Entry 7Q2Y (electron microscopy, 3.00 A resolution); this record covers chains C and D of the 6 polymer chains in the assembly.

Chain C:
Molecule: Condensin complex subunit 2
From: Saccharomyces cerevisiae S288C
Reference sequence: P38170 (CND2_YEAST); numbering as in UniProt (aligned over 1-754)
Sequence (754 residues; numbered 1 to 754; the number before each row is that of its first residue):
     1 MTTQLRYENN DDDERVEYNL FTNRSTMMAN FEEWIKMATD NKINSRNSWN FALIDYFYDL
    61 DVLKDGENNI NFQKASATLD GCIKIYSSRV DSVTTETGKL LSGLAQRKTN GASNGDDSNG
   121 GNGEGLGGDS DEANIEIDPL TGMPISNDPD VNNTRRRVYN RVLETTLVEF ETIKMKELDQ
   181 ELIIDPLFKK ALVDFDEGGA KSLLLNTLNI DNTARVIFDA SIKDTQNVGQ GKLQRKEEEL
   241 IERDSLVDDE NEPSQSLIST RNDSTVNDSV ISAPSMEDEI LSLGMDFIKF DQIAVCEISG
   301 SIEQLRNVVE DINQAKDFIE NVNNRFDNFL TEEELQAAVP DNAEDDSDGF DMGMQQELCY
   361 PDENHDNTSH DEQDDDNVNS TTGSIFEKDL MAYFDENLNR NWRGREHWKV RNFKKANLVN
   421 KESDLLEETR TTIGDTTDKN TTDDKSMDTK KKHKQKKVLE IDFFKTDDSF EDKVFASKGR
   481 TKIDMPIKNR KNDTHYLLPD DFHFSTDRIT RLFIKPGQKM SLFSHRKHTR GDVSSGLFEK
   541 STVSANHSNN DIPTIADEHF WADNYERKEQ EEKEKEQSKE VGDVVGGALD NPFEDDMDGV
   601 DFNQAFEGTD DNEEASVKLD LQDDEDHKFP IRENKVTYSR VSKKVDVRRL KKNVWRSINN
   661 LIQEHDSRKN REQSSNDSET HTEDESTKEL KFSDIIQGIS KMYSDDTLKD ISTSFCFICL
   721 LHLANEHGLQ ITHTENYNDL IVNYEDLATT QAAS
Not modelled in the structure: 1-21, 107-163, 177-183, 223-274, 324-634, 669-686, 748-754
Swiss-Prot annotation at these positions:
  - modified residue (Phosphoserine): S245, S548

Chain D:
Molecule: Condensin complex subunit 1
From: Saccharomyces cerevisiae S288C
Reference sequence: Q06156 (CND1_YEAST); residues 1-1176 here = UniProt positions 1-1176
Sequence (1176 residues; numbered 1 to 1176; the number before each row is that of its first residue):
     1 MSGFSLSEYL TKFQTTDRES YPRLQDPSRE LNVIIDQLAV SPEQIDASPD SLEALIDLCH
    61 DFPHLTPKLQ TQLSYLISSS LSNLSKDIKA NLSSNVNFTE IGGLIPQWKR HLEEYGYLIQ
   121 VLLTFLQDEL HKVSSQSTNL NRSAKNSKND SANVELFKRD CNQMENLLES ITKLLEINLS
   181 KIFQTTPEKD LFIGLFTRPL FVLLEIEPVT KVSSLKMFIQ RILAMCVKNH GQSSSIQSSL
   241 MTNLTYFLHL SVFNAELLKL LNDEYNYPQL TEDILKEIST RVFNAKDTTG PKAISNFLIK
   301 LSELSPGIML RQMNLVITLL NNSSITLRCS VVEACGNIVA ELAQDPQTME HYKQQIAVLI
   361 ELLEERFQDS NPYVRTKAIQ GCSKICDLSS KFNKSKAKFT SLAVRSLQDR SSLVRRNSVK
   421 LLSKLLLKHP FKAIHGSQLR LSEWEEYLKG SESQLNSTLK KVESQETLND TIERSLIEEE
   481 VEQDEGQCRT ELEGSFNKSA ELSRIENEVE NINATNTSVL MKLKLMIVYY KDAISFIKEI
   541 HKSIELISNL LFSKNRNEVL ESMDFLVLAD AFDIELSEFG IKKMLHLVWM KGTNDEGTSI
   601 SVHLIECYKQ LFLTAPDSCN MQEKAAHIAK NLINLSIGAS IADLASLEQL LGMMYEQKLI
   661 DQHVINILWA IYNSASKASM QKEQNVNNRD SEKGFSKEQI HGSIIILGML SLADNEIALK
   721 GLESLLNIGL GAVGLKDLTL CRYSCLALER MVPKRSTIIT KAINQELEDV AVKKLYAIII
   781 NYTKDNEYYP MCEQALSALF TISSKPDILA TDLIREKTMM TFGKPEEEDS ILSLEQSSRV
   841 VSLSQLLFIV GQVAIKTLVY LEKCEAEFKK RKIEAETRNG KVKNQGADVT NTTQDNGGDK
   901 ELEMIGGTNE DDFTDAIQFV KENELLFGEK SILGKFCPIV EEIVSNSSRF SDPMLQRTAT
   961 LCLEKLMCLS SKYCEKSLPL LITVMEKSPD PTIRSNAVLG LGDMAVCFNN LVDENTDYLY
  1021 RRLHDENLMV QRTCLMTVTF LILAGQVKVK GQLGEMAKCL DNPDQGISDM CRLFFTELAS
  1081 KDNAIYNGFI DIFSNLSSDD LLGKESFKKI IKFLLTFIDK ERHQKQLNEK LVGRLRKCET
  1141 QKQWDDIAFV LNNLPYKNED VTALLEQGFK VVSAKE
Not modelled in the structure: 1-5, 17-25, 40-49, 93-101, 136-152, 456-516, 592-598, 677-693, 754-762, 825-836, 875-908, 1167-1176
Swiss-Prot annotation at these positions:
  - modified residue (Phosphoserine): S464, S475

How chain C and chain D interact:
Pairs across the interface (151):
  G98(C) - N284(D)  hydrogen bond (backbone-side chain)
  G98(C) - D287(D)
  K99(C) - T245(D)
  K99(C) - Y246(D)  hydrogen bond (side chain-backbone)
  K99(C) - T289(D)
  L101(C) - N284(D)
  S102(C) - R281(D)
  S102(C) - F283(D)
  S102(C) - N284(D)
  S102(C) - D287(D)  hydrogen bond
  Q106(C) - R281(D)  hydrogen bond
  Q106(C) - V282(D)  hydrogen bond (side chain-backbone)
  E164(C) - N321(D)
  T166(C) - N321(D)
  T166(C) - R328(D)
  T166(C) - R366(D)  hydrogen bond
  T166(C) - D369(D)
  L167(C) - E365(D)
  L167(C) - R366(D)
  L167(C) - Q368(D)
  V168(C) - Q368(D)
  V168(C) - D369(D)
  V168(C) - S370(D)
  F170(C) - R405(D)
  F170(C) - S406(D)
  I173(C) - D369(D)
  I173(C) - R375(D)
  I173(C) - Q408(D)
  I173(C) - D409(D)
  I173(C) - R410(D)  hydrogen bond (backbone-backbone)
  K174(C) - R405(D)
  K174(C) - Q408(D)  hydrogen bond
  M175(C) - Q408(D)  hydrogen bond (backbone-backbone)
  M175(C) - D409(D)
  M175(C) - R410(D)
  P186(C) - W589(D)  hydrophobic
  L187(C) - W589(D)
  L187(C) - A642(D)  hydrophobic
  F188(C) - F1040(D)  hydrophobic
  F188(C) - L1043(D)  hydrophobic
  K190(C) - W589(D)
  L192(C) - L1043(D)  hydrophobic
  F195(C) - V1006(D)  hydrophobic
  F195(C) - F1040(D)
  F195(C) - A1044(D)  hydrophobic
  D196(C) - A1044(D)
  A200(C) - E862(D)
  L203(C) - L858(D)  hydrophobic
  L203(C) - D1003(D)
  L204(C) - L999(D)  hydrophobic
  L205(C) - K965(D)
  L205(C) - C968(D)  hydrophobic
  N206(C) - E793(D)
  N206(C) - I855(D)
  N206(C) - K856(D)
  N206(C) - V859(D)
  L208(C) - E793(D)
  N209(C) - E793(D)
  I210(C) - Y789(D)
  I210(C) - P790(D)  hydrophobic
  I210(C) - E793(D)  hydrogen bond (backbone-side chain)
  I210(C) - F848(D)  hydrophobic
  D211(C) - P790(D)
  N212(C) - N786(D)
  N212(C) - E787(D)  hydrogen bond
  N212(C) - P790(D)
  N212(C) - M954(D)
  T213(C) - R957(D)  hydrogen bond (backbone-side chain)
  T213(C) - T992(D)
  A214(C) - M954(D)  hydrophobic
  A214(C) - T992(D)
  A214(C) - N996(D)  hydrogen bond (backbone-side chain)
  R215(C) - T992(D)
  R215(C) - M1029(D)
  V216(C) - L961(D)  hydrophobic
  V216(C) - N996(D)
  V216(C) - L999(D)  hydrophobic
  F218(C) - L999(D)  hydrophobic
  F218(C) - R1032(D)  hydrogen bond (backbone-side chain)
  F218(C) - T1033(D)
  F218(C) - M1036(D)  hydrophobic
  F218(C) - T1037(D)
  F218(C) - F1040(D)  hydrophobic
  D219(C) - R1032(D)  salt bridge
  A220(C) - M1036(D)  hydrophobic
  S221(C) - A642(D)
  I222(C) - H586(D)
  I222(C) - A642(D)
  M276(C) - F950(D)
  E279(C) - R949(D)  salt bridge
  I280(C) - F822(D)
  I280(C) - R839(D)
  I280(C) - V840(D)
  L281(C) - R839(D)
  S282(C) - R949(D)
  L283(C) - I939(D)  hydrophobic
  L283(C) - F950(D)  hydrophobic
  G284(C) - F822(D)
  F287(C) - P938(D)  hydrophobic
  F287(C) - I939(D)  hydrophobic
  F287(C) - E942(D)
  I288(C) - I939(D)  hydrophobic
  F290(C) - F822(D)
  F290(C) - G823(D)
  Q292(C) - K935(D)
  I293(C) - R815(D)  hydrogen bond (backbone-side chain)
  I293(C) - K935(D)
  A294(C) - R815(D)  hydrogen bond (backbone-side chain)
  V295(C) - R815(D)
  V295(C) - K930(D)  hydrogen bond (backbone-side chain)
  C296(C) - T811(D)
  C296(C) - R815(D)  hydrogen bond (backbone-side chain)
  C296(C) - K930(D)
  C296(C) - S931(D)
  C296(C) - I932(D)  hydrophobic
  C296(C) - K935(D)  hydrogen bond
  E297(C) - T811(D)
  E297(C) - R815(D)
  E297(C) - K930(D)
  E297(C) - S931(D)
  E297(C) - I932(D)
  I298(C) - T811(D)  hydrogen bond (backbone-side chain)
  I298(C) - I814(D)  hydrophobic
  I298(C) - V853(D)  hydrophobic
  I298(C) - T857(D)
  I298(C) - I932(D)  hydrophobic
  I298(C) - L933(D)  hydrophobic
  S299(C) - E924(D)
  S299(C) - L925(D)
  G300(C) - E924(D)  hydrogen bond (backbone-side chain)
  S301(C) - E924(D)
  I302(C) - D807(D)
  I302(C) - L861(D)  hydrophobic
  L305(C) - F913(D)  hydrophobic
  R306(C) - S804(D)  hydrogen bond (side chain-backbone)
  R306(C) - K805(D)
  R306(C) - P806(D)
  R306(C) - I808(D)
  R306(C) - Y860(D)
  V309(C) - R871(D)
  I312(C) - R871(D)
  A315(C) - F868(D)  hydrophobic
  A315(C) - N909(D)
  F318(C) - F913(D)  hydrophobic
  I319(C) - N909(D)
  I319(C) - D912(D)
  V322(C) - A916(D)  hydrophobic
  V322(C) - F919(D)  hydrophobic
  Y638(C) - D911(D)  hydrogen bond
  R640(C) - D912(D)  salt bridge
  R640(C) - D915(D)  salt bridge
Also at the interface, not in a pair above, chain C (80 interface residues in all): N50, T95, L100, G103, T172, A191, G199, K201, E303, V308
Also at the interface, not in a pair above, chain D (108 interface residues in all): S135, L320, N322, R415, L550, V588, A645, A810, T818, C864, E867, I917, V920, E929, I943, C1007, T1039, L1041

Overview:
The interface between chain C and chain D involves 80 residues on one side and 108 on the other; the contacts
include 23 hydrogen bonds and 4 salt bridges. Polar pairs include D219(C)-R1032(D), E279(C)-R949(D) and
R640(C)-D912(D).
Here chain C is Condensin complex subunit 2 and chain D is Condensin complex subunit 1, both from
Saccharomyces cerevisiae S288C. Entry 7Q2Y (Cryo-EM structure of clamped S.cerevisiae condensin-DNA complex
(form II)) was determined by electron microscopy (same publication as 7Q2Z and 7Q2X).
